Entry 4BSN (X-ray diffraction, 4.10 A resolution (low resolution: residue-level contacts below are approximate; hydrogen-bond / salt-bridge calls are withheld)); this record covers chain A.

[Chain A]
Name: Exportin-1
From: Homo sapiens
Notes: fragment: lacks the c-terminal helical extension, residue 1-1032
Reference sequence: O14980 (XPO1_HUMAN); residue numbers follow UniProt; this construct covers 1-1032
Amino-acid sequence (1032 residues; numbered 1 to 1032; the number before each row is that of its first residue):
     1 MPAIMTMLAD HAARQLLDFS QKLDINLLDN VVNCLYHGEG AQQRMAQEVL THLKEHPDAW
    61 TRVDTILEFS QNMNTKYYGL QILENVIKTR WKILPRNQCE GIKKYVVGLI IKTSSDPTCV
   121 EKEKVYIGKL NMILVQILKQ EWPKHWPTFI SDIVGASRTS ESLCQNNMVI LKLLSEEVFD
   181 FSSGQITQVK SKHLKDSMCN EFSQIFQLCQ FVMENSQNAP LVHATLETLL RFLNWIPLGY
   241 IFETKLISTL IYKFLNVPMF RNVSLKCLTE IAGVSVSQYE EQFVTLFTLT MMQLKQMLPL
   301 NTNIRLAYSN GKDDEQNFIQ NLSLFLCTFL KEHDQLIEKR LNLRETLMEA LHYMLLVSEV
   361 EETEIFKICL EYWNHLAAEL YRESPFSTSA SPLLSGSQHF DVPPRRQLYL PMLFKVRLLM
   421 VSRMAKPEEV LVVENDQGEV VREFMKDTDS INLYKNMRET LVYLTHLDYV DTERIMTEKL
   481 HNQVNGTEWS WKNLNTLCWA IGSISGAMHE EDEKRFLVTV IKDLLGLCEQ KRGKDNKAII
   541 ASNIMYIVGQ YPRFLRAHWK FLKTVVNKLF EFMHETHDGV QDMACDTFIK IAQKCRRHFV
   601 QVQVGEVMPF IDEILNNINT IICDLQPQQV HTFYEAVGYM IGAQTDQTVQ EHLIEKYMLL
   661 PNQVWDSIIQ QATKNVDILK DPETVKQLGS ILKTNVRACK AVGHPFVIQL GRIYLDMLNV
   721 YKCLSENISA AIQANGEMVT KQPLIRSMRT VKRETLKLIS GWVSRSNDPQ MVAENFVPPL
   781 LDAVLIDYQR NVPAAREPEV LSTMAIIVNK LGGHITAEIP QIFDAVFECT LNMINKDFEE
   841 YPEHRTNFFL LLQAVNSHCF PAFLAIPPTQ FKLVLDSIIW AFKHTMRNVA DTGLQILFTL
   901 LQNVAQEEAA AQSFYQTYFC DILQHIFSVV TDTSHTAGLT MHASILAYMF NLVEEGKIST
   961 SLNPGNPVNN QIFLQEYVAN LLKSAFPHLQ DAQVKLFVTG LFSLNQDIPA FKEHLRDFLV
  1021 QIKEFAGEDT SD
Disordered / not traced: 1-2, 20-21, 66-71, 179-185, 391-399, 668-690, 724-757, 791-1032
Curated features (UniProtKB/Swiss-Prot):
  - region: Pro411 to Phe414 (Necessary for HTLV-1 Rex multimerization), Val800 to Pro820 (Interaction with HIV-1 Rev)
  - modified residue: Ser391 (Phosphoserine), Lys446 (N6-acetyllysine), Thr448 (Phosphothreonine), Ser450 (Phosphoserine), Tyr454 (Phosphotyrosine), Lys693 (N6-acetyllysine), Ser1031 (Phosphoserine)

[In short]
Chain A is Exportin-1 (Homo sapiens); the structure, Crystal structure of the Nuclear Export Receptor CRM1
(exportin-1) lacking the C-terminal helical extension at 4.1A, was determined by X-ray diffraction, deposited
together with 4BSM.
